PDB entry 6ANL | X-ray diffraction, 2.00 A resolution | chain A

[Chain A]
Molecule: Mitogen-activated protein kinase 14
From: Homo sapiens
Notes: EC 2.7.11.24
UniProt: Q16539 (MK14_HUMAN); residues 1-360 here = UniProt positions 1-360
Amino-acid sequence (365 residues; row label = number of the first residue in the row; numbers below 1 keep their minus sign (Gly-4 is residue -4)):
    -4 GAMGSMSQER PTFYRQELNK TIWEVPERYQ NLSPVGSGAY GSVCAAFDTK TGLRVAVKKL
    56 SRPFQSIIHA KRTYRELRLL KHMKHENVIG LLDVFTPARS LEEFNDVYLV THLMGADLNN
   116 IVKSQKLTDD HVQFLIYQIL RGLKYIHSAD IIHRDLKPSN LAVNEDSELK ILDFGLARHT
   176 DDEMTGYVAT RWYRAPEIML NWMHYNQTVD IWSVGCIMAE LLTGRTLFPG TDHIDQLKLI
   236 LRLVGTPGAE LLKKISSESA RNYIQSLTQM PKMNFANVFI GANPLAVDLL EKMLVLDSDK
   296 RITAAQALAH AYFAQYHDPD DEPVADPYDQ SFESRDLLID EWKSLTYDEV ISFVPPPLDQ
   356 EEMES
Disordered / not traced: -4 to 3, 173-183, 353-360
Sequence notes: expression tag (-4 to 0); engineered mutation Ser119 (Cys in Q16539), Ser162 (Cys in Q16539)
Small-molecule neighbours: tak-715 (T75): Val30, Tyr35, Val38, Ala51, Val52, Lys53, Leu75, Leu86, Leu104, Val105, Thr106, His107, Leu108, Met109, Gly110, Phe169, Gly170, Leu171, Ala172
Swiss-Prot annotation at these positions:
  - motif: Thr180 to Tyr182 (TXY)
  - active site: Asp168 (Proton acceptor)
  - binding site (ATP): Val30 to Val38, Lys53
  - modified residue: Ser2 (N-acetylserine), Thr16 (Phosphothreonine), Lys53 (N6-acetyllysine), Lys152 (N6-acetyllysine), Thr180 (Phosphothreonine), Tyr182 (Phosphotyrosine), Thr263 (Phosphothreonine), Tyr323 (Phosphotyrosine)

[Summary]
Ligands of chain A: tak-715. From UniProt: active-site residue Asp168 and 10 ATP-binding residues.
Chain A is Mitogen-activated protein kinase 14 (Homo sapiens); the structure, Structure-based Design,
Synthesis, and Biological Evaluation of Imidazo[1,2-b]pyridazine-based p38 MAP Kinase Inhibitors, was
determined by X-ray diffraction together with 5WJJ from the same study.
